Entry 7DRI (X-ray diffraction, 2.72 A resolution); this record covers chains A and D of the 4 polymer chains in the assembly.

== Chain A (and D) ==
Molecule: DUF1524 domain
From: Streptomyces scabiei
Notes: fragment: DUF1524 domain; chain D of this document is another copy of the same molecule, construct and numbering; everything in this record applies to it too
UniProt: A0A100JVX1 (A0A100JVX1_STRSC); residue numbers follow UniProt; this construct covers 328-820
Amino-acid sequence (493 residues; numbered 328 to 820; the number before each row is that of its first residue):
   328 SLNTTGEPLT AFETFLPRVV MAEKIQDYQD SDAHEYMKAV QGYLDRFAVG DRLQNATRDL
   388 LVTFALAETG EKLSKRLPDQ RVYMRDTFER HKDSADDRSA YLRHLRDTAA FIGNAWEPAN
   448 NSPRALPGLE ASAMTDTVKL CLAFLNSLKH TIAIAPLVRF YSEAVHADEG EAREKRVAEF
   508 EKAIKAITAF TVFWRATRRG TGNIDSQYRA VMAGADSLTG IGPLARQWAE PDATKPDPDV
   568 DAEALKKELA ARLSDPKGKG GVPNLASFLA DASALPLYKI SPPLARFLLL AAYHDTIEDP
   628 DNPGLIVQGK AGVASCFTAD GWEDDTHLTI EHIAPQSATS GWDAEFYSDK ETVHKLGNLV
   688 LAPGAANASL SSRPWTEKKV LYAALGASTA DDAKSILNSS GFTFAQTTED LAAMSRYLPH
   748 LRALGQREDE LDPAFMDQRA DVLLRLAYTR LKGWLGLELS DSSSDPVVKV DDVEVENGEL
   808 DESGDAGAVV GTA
Unresolved in the structure: 328-330, 802-820 (chain D: 328-332, 354-355, 802-820)

== Interface between chain A and chain D ==
Residue-residue contacts (7; chain A residue first):
  Arg-345(A) / Asp-628(D)  salt bridge
  Met-348(A) / Pro-627(D)  hydrophobic
  Met-348(A) / Asp-628(D)
  Lys-351(A) / Gln-635(D)
  Ile-352(A) / Gly-636(D)
  Ile-352(A) / Lys-637(D)
  Ala-560(A) / Asp-792(D)
Also at the interface, not in a pair above, chain A (7 interface residues in all): Lys-419, Thr-561
Also at the interface, not in a pair above, chain D (9 interface residues in all): Ile-624, Val-634, Pro-793

== In short ==
The interface between chain A and chain D involves 7 residues on one side and 9 on the other, with 1 salt
bridge. Its one salt-bridged contact is Arg-345(A)/Asp-628(D).
Chain A and chain D are both DUF1524 domain (Streptomyces scabiei); the structure, Structure of
SspE_CTD_41658, was determined by X-ray diffraction (same publication as 7DRR and 7DRS).
